PDB entry 7OKO | electron microscopy, 3.40 A resolution | chains 0 and 5 of the 65 polymer chains in the assembly

Chain 0 (and 5):
Name: Type IV conjugative transfer system lipoprotein TraV
Organism: Salmonella enterica
Notes: chain 5 of this document is another copy of the same molecule, construct and numbering; everything in this record applies to it too
UniProt: A0A753A8N9 (A0A753A8N9_SALER); residues 1-204 here = UniProt positions 1-204
Amino-acid sequence (204 residues; numbered 1 to 204; the number before each row is that of its first residue):
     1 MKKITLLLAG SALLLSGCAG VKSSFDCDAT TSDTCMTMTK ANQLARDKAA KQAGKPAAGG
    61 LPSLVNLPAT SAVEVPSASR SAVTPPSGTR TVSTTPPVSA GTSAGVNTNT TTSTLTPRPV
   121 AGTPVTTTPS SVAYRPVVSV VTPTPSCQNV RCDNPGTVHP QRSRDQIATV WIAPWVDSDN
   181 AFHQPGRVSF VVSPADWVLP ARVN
Not modelled in the structure: 1-68, 81-156
From the paper describing this entry:
  - post-translational modification sites: C18 (citing earlier work)

How chain 0 and chain 5 interact:
Residue-residue contacts (15):
  A72(0) with W175(5), hydrophobic; V176(5)
  V73(0) with W175(5); V176(5), hydrogen bond (backbone-backbone)
  E74(0) with P174(5)
  V75(0) with P174(5), hydrogen bond (backbone-backbone); V176(5), hydrophobic; F182(5), hydrophobic
  P160(0) with F182(5), hydrophobic; Q184(5)
  R162(0) with N180(5)
  W197(0) with N180(5), hydrogen bond; F182(5), hydrophobic
  L199(0) with F182(5), hydrophobic; Q184(5)

Summary:
Chain 0 and chain 5 form an interface of 8 and 6 residues respectively; the contacts include 3 hydrogen bonds.
Among the polar pairs are W197(0)-N180(5), V73(0)-V176(5) and V75(0)-P174(5). The paper reports a modification
site at C18(0).
Chain 0 and chain 5 are both Type IV conjugative transfer system lipoprotein TraV (Salmonella enterica); the
structure, Structure of the outer-membrane core complex (outer ring) from a conjugative type IV secretion
system, was determined by electron microscopy together with 7OKN from the same study.
